5N8B - chains A and B of the 8 polymer chains in the assembly; structure by X-ray diffraction, 1.03 A resolution.

[Chain A (and B)]
Name: Streptavidin
Organism: Streptomyces avidinii
Notes: chain B of this document is another copy of the same molecule, construct and numbering; everything in this record applies to it too
Reference sequence: P22629 (SAV_STRAV); residues -23 to 159 here correspond to UniProt positions 1-183 (UniProt number = residue number + 24)
Sequence (183 residues; each row starts with the number of its first residue; numbers below 1 keep their minus sign (Met-23 is residue -23)):
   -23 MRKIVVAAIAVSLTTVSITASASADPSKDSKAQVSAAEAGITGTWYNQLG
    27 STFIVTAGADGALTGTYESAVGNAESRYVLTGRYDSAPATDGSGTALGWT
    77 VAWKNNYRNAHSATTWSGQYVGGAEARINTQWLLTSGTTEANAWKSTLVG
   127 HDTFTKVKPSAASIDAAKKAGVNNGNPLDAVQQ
Unresolved in the structure: -23 to 14, 136-159 (chain B: -23 to 15, 136-159)
UniProt features mapped onto this chain:
  - motif: Arg59 to Asp61 (Cell attachment site)
  - binding site (biotin): Tyr43, Tyr54, Trp92, Trp108, Trp120
From the paper describing this entry:
  - conformationally variable residues (loop rearrangement): Thr42 to Ser52

[Chain A / chain B interface]
Residue-residue contacts - 13 pairs, chain A then chain B:
  Trp108(A) - Trp120(B)
  Leu109(A) - Val125(B)  hydrophobic
  Leu110(A) - Trp120(B)  hydrophobic
  Trp120(A) - Trp108(B)
  Trp120(A) - Leu110(B)  hydrophobic
  Lys121(A) - Leu124(B)
  Thr123(A) - Leu124(B)
  Thr123(A) - Val125(B)  hydrogen bond (backbone-backbone)
  Leu124(A) - Lys121(B)
  Leu124(A) - Thr123(B)
  Leu124(A) - Leu124(B)  hydrophobic
  Val125(A) - Leu109(B)  hydrophobic
  Val125(A) - Thr123(B)  hydrogen bond (backbone-backbone)

[Overview]
The chain A/chain B interface involves 8 residues from each chain; the contacts include 2 hydrogen bonds. The
hydrogen-bonded pair Thr123(A)-Val125(B) is a backbone contact. From UniProt: 5 biotin-binding residues on
chain A. From the paper: conformational variability at Thr42(A).
Both chains are Streptavidin (Streptomyces avidinii). Entry 5N8B (Crystal structure of streptavidin with
peptide afpdylaeyhgg) was determined by X-ray diffraction (same publication as 5N7X, 5N89, 5N8E and 5N99).
